2ZSH - chains A and B; structure by X-ray diffraction, 1.80 A resolution.

[Chain A]
Name: Probable gibberellin receptor GID1L1
Source organism: Arabidopsis thaliana
UniProt: Q9MAA7 (GI1L1_ARATH); residue numbers follow UniProt; this construct covers 1-344
Sequence (351 residues; each row starts with the number of its first residue; numbers below 1 keep their minus sign (Gly-6 is residue -6)):
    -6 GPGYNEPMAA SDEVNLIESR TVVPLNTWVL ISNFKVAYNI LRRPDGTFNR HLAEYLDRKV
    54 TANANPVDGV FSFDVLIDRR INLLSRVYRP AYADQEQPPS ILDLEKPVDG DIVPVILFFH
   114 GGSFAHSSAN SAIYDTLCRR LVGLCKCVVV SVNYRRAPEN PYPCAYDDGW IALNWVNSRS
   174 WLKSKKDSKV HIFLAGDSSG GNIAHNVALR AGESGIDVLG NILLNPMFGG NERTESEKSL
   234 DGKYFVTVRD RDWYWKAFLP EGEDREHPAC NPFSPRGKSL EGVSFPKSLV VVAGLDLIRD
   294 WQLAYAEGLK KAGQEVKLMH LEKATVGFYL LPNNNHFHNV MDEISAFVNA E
Unresolved in the structure: -6 to 5, 344
Sequence notes: expression tag (-6 to 0)
Small-molecule neighbours: gibberellin a3 (GA3): Ile24, Phe27, Lys28, Tyr31, Arg35, Gly114, Gly115, Ser116, Ser120, Ile126, Tyr127, Asp190, Ser191, Phe238, Val239, Thr240, Asp243, Arg244, Tyr247, Val319, Gly320, Tyr322, Leu323
UniProt features mapped onto this chain:
  - motif: His113 to Gly115 (Involved in the stabilization of the negatively charged intermediate by the formation of the oxyanion hole)
  - active site: Ser191, Asp289
  - binding site (gibberellin A4): Gly115, Ser116, Tyr127, Ser191, Gly320
  - binding site (gibberellin A3): Ser116, Tyr127, Ser191, Phe238, Gly320
  - modified residue: Ala2 (N-acetylalanine)

[Chain B]
Name: DELLA protein GAI
Source organism: Arabidopsis thaliana
Notes: fragment: DELLA domain
UniProt: Q9LQT8 (GAI_ARATH); residues 11-113 here = UniProt positions 11-113
Sequence (110 residues; numbered 4 to 113; the number before each row is that of its first residue):
     4 GPGYNEPQDK KTMMMNEEDD GNGMDELLAV LGYKVRSSEM ADVAQKLEQL EVMMSNVQED
    64 DLSQLATETV HYNPAELYTW LDSMLTDLNP PSSNAEYDLK AIPGDAILNQ
Unresolved in the structure: 4-25, 61-67, 92-113
Sequence notes: expression tag (4-10)
UniProt features mapped onto this chain:
  - motif: Asp28 to Ala32 (DELLA motif), Leu50 to Glu54 (LEXLE motif), Val73 to Pro77 (VHYNP motif)
  - mutagenesis: Asp28 to Ala44 (In gai; causes a dwarf phenotype)

[Interface between chain A and chain B]
Contacting residue pairs (53; chain A residue first):
  Val7(A) - Val55(B)  hydrophobic
  Val7(A) - Ser58(B)
  Asn8(A) - Glu51(B)
  Leu9(A) - Glu51(B)  hydrogen bond (backbone-side chain)
  Leu9(A) - Glu54(B)
  Arg13(A) - Ala47(B)  hydrogen bond (side chain-backbone)
  Arg13(A) - Glu51(B)  salt bridge
  Leu18(A) - Met43(B)  hydrophobic
  Leu18(A) - Ala44(B)
  Leu18(A) - Ala47(B)  hydrophobic
  Asn19(A) - Asp28(B)  hydrogen bond
  Asn19(A) - Leu31(B)
  Asn19(A) - Met43(B)
  Trp21(A) - Ala47(B)
  Trp21(A) - Leu50(B)  hydrophobic
  Val22(A) - Met43(B)  hydrophobic
  Val22(A) - Val46(B)  hydrophobic
  Val22(A) - Leu50(B)
  Val22(A) - Leu80(B)  hydrophobic
  Leu23(A) - Leu34(B)  hydrophobic
  Leu23(A) - Tyr36(B)  hydrophobic
  Ser25(A) - Leu50(B)
  Asn26(A) - Tyr36(B)
  Asn26(A) - Leu50(B)
  Asn26(A) - Leu80(B)
  Phe27(A) - Tyr36(B)
  Lys28(A) - Glu54(B)  salt bridge
  Val29(A) - Leu50(B)  hydrophobic
  Val29(A) - Glu54(B)
  Val29(A) - Met57(B)
  Ile33(A) - Met57(B)  hydrophobic
  Ile33(A) - Ala69(B)  hydrophobic
  Ile33(A) - Met87(B)  hydrophobic
  Asn42(A) - Ala69(B)
  Leu45(A) - Ala69(B)  hydrophobic
  Leu45(A) - Val73(B)  hydrophobic
  Tyr48(A) - Val73(B)  hydrogen bond (side chain-backbone)
  Tyr48(A) - Tyr75(B)  hydrogen bond (side chain-backbone)
  Tyr48(A) - Pro77(B)  hydrophobic
  Leu49(A) - Pro77(B)
  Leu49(A) - Trp83(B)
  Arg51(A) - Leu34(B)
  Arg51(A) - Gly35(B)
  Arg51(A) - Tyr36(B)
  Arg51(A) - Pro77(B)
  Ala125(A) - Val33(B)
  Ala125(A) - Leu34(B)
  Ile126(A) - Leu34(B)  hydrophobic
  Thr129(A) - Val33(B)  hydrogen bond (side chain-backbone)
  Thr129(A) - Leu34(B)
  Leu323(A) - Leu34(B)
  Leu324(A) - Leu34(B)  hydrophobic
  Pro325(A) - Leu30(B)  hydrophobic
Interface residues without a listed pair, chain A (29 interface residues in all): Asn32, Arg133, Asn326
Interface residues without a listed pair, chain B (30 interface residues in all): Gln48, Thr72, His74, Asn76, Ala78, Leu84

[Overview]
29 residues of chain A and 30 residues of chain B are in contact; the contacts include 6 hydrogen bonds and 2
salt bridges. Polar pairs include Arg13(A)-Glu51(B), Lys28(A)-Glu54(B) and Leu9(A)-Glu51(B). Bound to chain A:
gibberellin a3.
Here chain A is Probable gibberellin receptor GID1L1 and chain B is DELLA protein GAI, both from Arabidopsis
thaliana. Entry 2ZSH (Structural basis of gibberellin(GA3)-induced DELLA recognition by the gibberellin
receptor) was determined by X-ray diffraction together with 2ZSI from the same study.
